Entry 3VAJ (X-ray diffraction, 1.90 A resolution); this record covers chains A and P of the 4 polymer chains in the assembly.

[Chain A]
Name: Splicing factor U2AF 65 kDa subunit
Source organism: Homo sapiens
Notes: fragment: RNA Binding Domains 1 and 2
UniProtKB: P26368 (U2AF2_HUMAN); numbering as in UniProt; present here: 148-237, 258-336
Sequence (174 residues; row label = number of the first residue in the row; note: 20 numbers in that range are skipped by the numbering (no residue carries them; nothing is unmodelled there)):
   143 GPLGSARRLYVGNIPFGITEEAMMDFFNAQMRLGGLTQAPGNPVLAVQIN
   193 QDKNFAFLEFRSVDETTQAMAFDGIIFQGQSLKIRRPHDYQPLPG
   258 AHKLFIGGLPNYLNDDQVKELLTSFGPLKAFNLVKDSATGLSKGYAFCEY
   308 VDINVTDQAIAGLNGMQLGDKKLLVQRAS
Sequence notes: expression tag (143-147)
Ligand contacts:
  - 1,4-diethylene dioxide (DIO), molecule 1: Pro144, Leu145, Gly146, Ala148, Tyr232, Gln233, Pro234, Leu235
  - 1,4-diethylene dioxide (DIO), molecule 2: Asn268, Tyr269, Leu270, Asn271, Lys292, Gly297, Leu298, Ser299
UniProt features mapped onto this chain:
  - natural variant: Arg149 (R149W: In DEVDFB)
  - modified residue: Lys276 (5-hydroxylysine), Ser294 (Phosphoserine)
From the paper describing this entry:
  - binding site for the 7-nt DNA strand (chain P): Arg150, Asp231
  - conformationally variable residues (side-chain flip): Arg150, Asp231
  - binding site for the 7-nt DNA strand: Arg150
  - specificity-determining residues: Asp293, Lys328, Lys329 (proposed by the authors, not directly observed)
  - mutagenesis - D293N/K329Q/L331K/Q333E: unchanged binding to 5'-4rU
  - mutagenesis - D293N/K329Q/L331K/Q333E: increased binding to 3'-4rU
  - mutagenesis - K260A/N289A (36-fold), F304A (73-fold): decreased binding to poly-rU RNA (citing earlier work)

[Chain P]
Molecule: 7-nt DNA strand
Sequence (7 nucleotides; each row starts with the number of its first residue):
     1 UUUUUCU
Modified residues: BRU (5-bromo-2'-deoxyuridine-5'-monophosphate) at position 5

[How chain A and chain P interact]
Contacting residue pairs (23):
  Ser147(A) - DU7(P)  base contact
  Arg150(A) - DC6(P)  hydrogen bond to the base
  Arg150(A) - DU7(P)  hydrogen bond to the base
  Tyr152(A) - DU4(P)  hydrogen bond to the phosphate
  Tyr152(A) - BRU_5(P)  stacking on the base
  Gly154(A) - DU4(P)  phosphate contact
  Lys195(A) - DU4(P)  hydrogen bond to the base
  Lys195(A) - BRU_5(P)  salt bridge to the phosphate
  Asn196(A) - DU4(P)  base contact
  Phe197(A) - BRU_5(P)  sugar contact
  Phe197(A) - DC6(P)  sugar contact
  Phe199(A) - BRU_5(P)  base contact
  Phe199(A) - DC6(P)  stacking on the base
  Lys225(A) - DU3(P)  salt bridge to the phosphate
  Lys225(A) - DU4(P)  salt bridge to the phosphate
  Arg227(A) - BRU_5(P)  base contact
  Arg228(A) - BRU_5(P)  hydrogen bond to the base
  Pro229(A) - BRU_5(P)  base contact
  Pro229(A) - DC6(P)  base contact
  His230(A) - BRU_5(P)  stacking on the base
  His230(A) - DC6(P)  base contact
  Asp231(A) - DC6(P)  hydrogen bond to the base
  Asp231(A) - DU7(P)  hydrogen bond to the base
Other interface residues (no listed pair), chain A (15 interface residues in all): Asp194

[Overview]
Chain A and chain P form an interface of 15 and 5 residues respectively; the contacts include 7 hydrogen
bonds, 3 salt bridges and 3 aromatic stacking contacts. Among the polar pairs are Arg150(A)-DC6(P),
Arg150(A)-DU7(P) and Lys195(A)-DU4(P). The paper reports a binding site for the 7-nt DNA strand (chain P) at
Arg150(A) and Asp231(A); K260A/N289A and F304A of chain A reduce binding to poly-rU RNA.
Chain A is Splicing factor U2AF 65 kDa subunit (Homo sapiens) and chain P is a 7-nt DNA strand; the structure,
Structure of U2AF65 variant with BrU5C6 DNA, was determined by X-ray diffraction, deposited together with
3VAF, 3VAG, 3VAH, 3VAI, 3VAK, 3VAL and 3VAM.
